PDB entry 5CKL | X-ray diffraction, 0.99 A resolution | chain A

Chain A:
Protein: Adenosine monophosphate-protein transferase NmFic
From: Neisseria meningitidis serogroup B (strain MC58)
Notes: EC 2.7.7.-
UniProtKB: Q7DDR9 (NMFIC_NEIMB); numbering as in UniProt (aligned over 11-191)
Chain sequence (188 residues; numbered 4 to 191; the number before each row is that of its first residue):
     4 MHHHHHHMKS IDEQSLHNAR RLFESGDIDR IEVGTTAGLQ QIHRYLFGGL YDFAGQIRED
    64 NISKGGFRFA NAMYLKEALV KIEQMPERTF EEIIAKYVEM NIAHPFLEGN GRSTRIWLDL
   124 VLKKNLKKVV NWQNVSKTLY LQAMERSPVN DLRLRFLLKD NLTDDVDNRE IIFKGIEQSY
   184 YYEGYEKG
Disordered / not traced: 4-9, 191
Construct notes: initiating methionine (4); expression tag (5-10); engineered mutation R156 (Glu in Q7DDR9)
Swiss-Prot annotation at these positions:
  - motif: S182 to G187 (Inhibitory (S/T)XXXE(G/N) motif)
  - binding site (ATP): K67, N104 to H107, G112 to R118, K140 to Y143, E186
  - modified residue: Y183 (O-AMP-tyrosine)
What the authors report for this chain:
  - self-association interface (contacts with another copy of this molecule); pairs are residue here / residue on that copy: R71-E102, Y77-Y77 (hydrophobic contact), F70, Y77
  - catalytic residues: H107
  - mutagenesis - H107A/E156R: abolished catalytic activity
  - post-translational modification sites: Y183, Y188 (citing earlier work)
  - post-translational modification sites: Y184, Y185
  - mutagenesis - H107A/E156R, E156R/Y183F: increased growth
  - mutagenesis - E156R/Y183F: abolished catalytic activity on GyrB43
  - mutagenesis - E156R/Y183F: decreased catalytic activity on autoadenylylation
  - mutagenesis - E156R: decreased growth

Overview:
UniProt lists 17 ATP-binding residues. From the paper: the catalytic residue H107; H107A/E156R and E156R/Y183F
increase growth.
Chain A is Adenosine monophosphate-protein transferase NmFic (Neisseria meningitidis serogroup B (strain
MC58)); the structure, Fic protein from Neisseria meningitidis (NmFic) mutant E156R in dimeric form, was
determined by X-ray diffraction (same publication as 5CGL and 5CMT).
